2A1T - chains R and S of the 6 polymer chains in the assembly; structure by X-ray diffraction, 2.80 A resolution.

# Chain R
Name: Electron transfer flavoprotein alpha-subunit, mitochondrial precursor
Organism: Homo sapiens
UniProtKB: P13804 (ETFA_HUMAN); numbering as in UniProt (aligned over 1-333)
Amino-acid sequence (333 residues; numbered 1 to 333; the number before each row is that of its first residue):
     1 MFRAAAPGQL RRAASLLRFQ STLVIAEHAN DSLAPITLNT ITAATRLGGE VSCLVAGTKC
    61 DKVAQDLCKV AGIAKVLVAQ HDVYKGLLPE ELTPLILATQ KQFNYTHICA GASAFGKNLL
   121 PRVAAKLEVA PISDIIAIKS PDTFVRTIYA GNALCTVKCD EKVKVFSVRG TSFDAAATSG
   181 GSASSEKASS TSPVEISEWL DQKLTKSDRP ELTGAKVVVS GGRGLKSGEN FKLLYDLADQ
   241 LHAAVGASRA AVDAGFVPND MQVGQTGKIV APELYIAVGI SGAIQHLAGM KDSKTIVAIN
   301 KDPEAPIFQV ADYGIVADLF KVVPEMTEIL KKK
Unresolved in the structure: 1-17, 206-208
Small-molecule neighbours: FAD (flavin-adenine dinucleotide): G222, R223, G224, K226, S248, R249, A250, A251, Q262, V263, G264, Q265, T266, G267, G279, I280, S281, G282, A283, Q285, H286, I299, N300, K301, D302, A305, A317, D318, L319, F320
UniProt features mapped onto this chain:
  - binding site (FAD): R223, S248, V263 to T266, S281 to H286, N300, D318, L319
  - modified residue: K59 (N6-acetyllysine), K62 (N6-acetyllysine), K69 (N6-acetyllysine), K75 (N6-acetyllysine), K85 (N6-acetyllysine), T93 (Phosphothreonine), K101 (N6-acetyllysine), K139 (N6-acetyllysine), S140 (Phosphoserine), K158 (N6-acetyllysine), K164 (N6-acetyllysine), K187 (N6-succinyllysine), K203 (N6-acetyllysine), K216 (N6-succinyllysine), K226 (N6-acetyllysine), K232 (N6-acetyllysine), K301 (N6-succinyllysine)
  - natural variant: G116 (G116R: In GA2A), V157 (V157G: In GA2A), T171 (T171I: Decreased protein stability), T266 (T266M: In GA2A)
  - mutagenesis: R249 (R249A: Loss of electron transfer activity)

# Chain S
Name: Electron transfer flavoprotein beta-subunit
Organism: Homo sapiens
UniProtKB: P38117 (ETFB_HUMAN); residue numbers follow UniProt; this construct covers 1-255
Amino-acid sequence (255 residues; row label = number of the first residue in the row):
     1 MAELRVLVAV KRVIDYAVKI RVKPDRTGVV TDGVKHSMNP FCEIAVEEAV RLKEKKLVKE
    61 VIAVSCGPAQ CQETIRTALA MGADRGIHVE VPPAEAERLG PLQVARVLAK LAEKEKVDLV
   121 LLGKQAIDDD CNQTGQMTAG FLDWPQGTFA SQVTLEGDKL KVERAIDGGL ETLRLKLPAV
   181 VTADLRLNEP RYATLPNIMK AKKKKIEVIK PGDLGVDLTS KLSVISVEDP PQRTAGVKVE
   241 TTEDLVAKLK EIGRI
Unresolved in the structure: 1-2, 232-240, 251-255
Construct notes: engineered mutation A165 (Glu in P38117)
Small-molecule neighbours: adenosine monophosphate (AMP): A9, V10, K11, N39, F41, C42, V64, S65, C66, P101, V104, L122, G123, K124, Q125, A126, D129, D130, C131, N132, Q133, T134
UniProt features mapped onto this chain:
  - region: A183 to K205 (Recognition loop)
  - binding site (AMP): A9, N39 to C42, C66, G123 to T134
  - modified residue: A2 (N-acetylalanine), K200 (N6,N6,N6-trimethyllysine), K203 (N6,N6,N6-trimethyllysine), K210 (N6-acetyllysine), S223 (Phosphoserine), S226 (Phosphoserine), K238 (N6-acetyllysine), K248 (N6-acetyllysine)
  - natural variant: D128 (D128N: In GA2B), R164 (R164Q: In GA2B)
  - mutagenesis: L195 (L195A: Severely impaired in complex formation with ACADM), K200 to K203 (Does not abolish electron transfer activity. Abolishes sensitivity to inhibition by lysine methyltransferase ETFBKMT), K200 to K202 (Does not abolish methylation by ETFBKMT), K200 (K200R: Does not abolish electron transfer activity. Decreases sensitivity to inhibition by lysine methyltransferase ETFBKMT), K203 (K203R: Does not abolish electron transfer activity. Decreases sensitivity to inhibition by lysine methyltransferase ETFBKMT)

# How chain R and chain S interact
Residue-residue contacts (108; chain R residue first):
  L88(R) with L173(S), hydrophobic
  P89(R) with Q146(S)
  E90(R) with P145(S); Q146(S), hydrogen bond (side chain-backbone)
  S113(R) with D167(S)
  A114(R) with F149(S); D167(S), hydrogen bond (backbone-side chain)
  K117(R) with N132(S); Q136(S), hydrogen bond (backbone-side chain)
  N118(R) with Q136(S); Q146(S), hydrogen bond; T148(S), hydrogen bond; R164(S), hydrogen bond
  P121(R) with N132(S); Q133(S); Q136(S); M137(S)
  R122(R) with A139(S); G140(S); W144(S), hydrogen bond (side chain-backbone); Q146(S)
  A125(R) with M137(S); F141(S)
  K126(R) with G140(S), hydrogen bond (side chain-backbone); D143(S), salt bridge
  E128(R) with R106(S), salt bridge
  A130(R) with L102(S); L222(S), hydrophobic
  P131(R) with Q133(S), hydrogen bond (backbone-side chain); M137(S)
  I132(R) with Q133(S)
  S133(R) with C131(S), hydrogen bond (side chain-backbone); Q133(S), hydrogen bond
  R146(R) with D129(S), hydrogen bond (side chain-backbone); D130(S), hydrogen bond (side chain-backbone); C131(S)
  I148(R) with D128(S); D129(S); D130(S)
  Y149(R) with I14(S); I20(S), hydrophobic; V29(S); I127(S); D128(S), hydrogen bond (backbone-backbone); D130(S)
  A150(R) with D130(S), hydrogen bond (backbone-side chain)
  N152(R) with P230(S)
  A153(R) with V227(S), hydrophobic
  L154(R) with S226(S); V227(S); E228(S), hydrogen bond (backbone-backbone); P230(S), hydrophobic
  C155(R) with V224(S), hydrophobic; S226(S)
  T156(R) with S223(S); V224(S); I225(S), hydrogen bond (backbone-backbone); S226(S), hydrogen bond (backbone-backbone)
  V157(R) with S223(S)
  K158(R) with K221(S); L222(S); S223(S), hydrogen bond (backbone-backbone); I225(S)
  C159(R) with K221(S); L222(S), hydrophobic
  D160(R) with K221(S), hydrogen bond (backbone-backbone); S223(S)
  E161(R) with K221(S)
  T171(R) with L249(S); K250(S)
  E195(R) with K176(S)
  I196(R) with P145(S); L175(S); K176(S), hydrogen bond (backbone-backbone)
  S197(R) with R174(S); L175(S)
  E198(R) with K159(S), salt bridge; L173(S); R174(S), salt bridge
  W199(R) with E171(S), hydrogen bond; L173(S), hydrophobic
  L200(R) with T172(S), hydrogen bond (backbone-backbone); L173(S); R174(S)
  D201(R) with E171(S); T172(S), hydrogen bond (backbone-backbone)
  Q202(R) with I166(S); L170(S); E171(S)
  K203(R) with G169(S); L170(S), hydrogen bond (backbone-backbone)
  L204(R) with G168(S)
  T205(R) with G168(S)
  V297(R) with L245(S), hydrophobic
  Y313(R) with K248(S)
  I315(R) with T241(S)
  K321(R) with T241(S)
  V322(R) with T242(S), hydrogen bond (backbone-side chain)
  E325(R) with T242(S); E243(S)
  M326(R) with T242(S); V246(S), hydrophobic; L249(S), hydrophobic
  I329(R) with T242(S); E243(S); V246(S)
  L330(R) with V246(S), hydrophobic
  K333(R) with K250(S), hydrogen bond (backbone-side chain)
Interface residues without a listed pair, chain R (58 interface residues in all): A124, V129, T147, G151, L274, G314
Interface residues without a listed pair, chain S (58 interface residues in all): Q125, K161, A165, D229, P231

# In short
Chain R and chain S each contribute 58 residues to their interface; the contacts include 27 hydrogen bonds and
4 salt bridges. Polar contacts include K126(R)-D143(S), E128(R)-R106(S) and E198(R)-K159(S). Chain R binds
flavin-adenine dinucleotide. Bound to chain S: adenosine monophosphate.
Here chain R is Electron transfer flavoprotein alpha-subunit, mitochondrial precursor and chain S is Electron
transfer flavoprotein beta-subunit, both from Homo sapiens. Entry 2A1T (Structure of the human MCAD:ETF
E165betaA complex) was determined by X-ray diffraction (same publication as 2A1U).
